2Y1L - chains B and H of the 7 polymer chains in the assembly; structure by X-ray diffraction, 1.80 A resolution.

Chain B:
Protein: Caspase-8
Source organism: Homo sapiens
Notes: EC 3.4.22.61; fragment: p10 subunit, residues 376-479
Reference sequence: Q14790 (CASP8_HUMAN); numbering as in UniProt (aligned over 376-479)
Sequence (104 residues; numbered 376 to 479; the number before each row is that of its first residue):
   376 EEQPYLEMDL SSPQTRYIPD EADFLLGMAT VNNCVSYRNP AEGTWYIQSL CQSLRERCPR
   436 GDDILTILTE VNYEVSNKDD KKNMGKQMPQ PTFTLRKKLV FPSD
Disordered / not traced: 376-391, 479

Chain H:
Protein: Ac-ietd-cho
Notes: fragment: ac-ietd-cho inhibitor, residues 1-4
Sequence (4 residues; each row starts with the number of its first residue):
     1 IETD

Interface between chain B and chain H:
Pairs across the interface - 16 pairs, chain B then chain H:
  V410(B) - T3(H)
  S411(B) - E2(H)
  S411(B) - T3(H)
  S411(B) - D4(H)  hydrogen bond (backbone-backbone)
  Y412(B) - I1(H)  hydrophobic
  Y412(B) - E2(H)
  Y412(B) - T3(H)
  R413(B) - I1(H)
  R413(B) - E2(H)  salt bridge
  R413(B) - T3(H)  hydrogen bond (side chain-backbone)
  R413(B) - D4(H)  salt bridge
  N414(B) - I1(H)
  P415(B) - E2(H)
  T419(B) - D4(H)
  W420(B) - I1(H)
  D455(B) - I1(H)

Overview:
9 residues of chain B and 4 residues of chain H are in contact; the contacts include 2 hydrogen bonds and 2
salt bridges. Polar contacts include R413(B)-E2(H), R413(B)-D4(H) and R413(B)-T3(H).
Chain B is Caspase-8 (Homo sapiens) and chain H is Ac-ietd-cho; the structure, Caspase-8 in Complex with
DARPin-8.4, was determined by X-ray diffraction.
